Entry 1LPD (X-ray diffraction, 1.70 A resolution); this record covers chain A.

[Chain A]
Name: Dianthin 30
Organism: Dianthus caryophyllus
Notes: EC 3.2.2.22
UniProtKB: P24476 (RIP0_DIACA); residues 1-254 here correspond to UniProt positions 24-277 (UniProt number = residue number + 23)
Amino-acid sequence (254 residues; row label = number of the first residue in the row):
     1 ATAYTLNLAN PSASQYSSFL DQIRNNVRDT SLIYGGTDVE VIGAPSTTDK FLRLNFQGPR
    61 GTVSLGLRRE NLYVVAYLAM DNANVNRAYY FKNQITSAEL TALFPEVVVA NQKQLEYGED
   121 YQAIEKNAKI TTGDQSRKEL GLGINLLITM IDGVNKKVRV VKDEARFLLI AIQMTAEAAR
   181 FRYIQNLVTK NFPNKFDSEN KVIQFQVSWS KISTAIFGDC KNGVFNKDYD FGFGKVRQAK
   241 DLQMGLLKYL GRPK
Residues lining bound ligands: adenine (ADE): Leu72, Tyr73, Val74, Glu119, Asp120, Tyr121, Ile172, Ala176, Glu177, Arg180

[In short]
Chain A binds adenine.
Chain A is Dianthin 30 (Dianthus caryophyllus); the structure, High resolution structure of recombinant
dianthin antiviral protein-potent anti-HIV agent (complex with adenine), was determined by X-ray diffraction
together with 1LP8 and 1LPC from the same study.
